Entry 9BER (electron microscopy, 4.10 A resolution (low resolution: residue-level contacts below are approximate; hydrogen-bond / salt-bridge calls are withheld)); this record covers chains H and L of the 12 polymer chains in the assembly.

# Chain H
Name: PGT122 heavy chain
From: Homo sapiens
Notes: fragment: Fab
Chain sequence (132 residues; each row starts with the number of its first residue; a row labelled like 82A-82C holds insertion residues (82A, then the next letters in order)):
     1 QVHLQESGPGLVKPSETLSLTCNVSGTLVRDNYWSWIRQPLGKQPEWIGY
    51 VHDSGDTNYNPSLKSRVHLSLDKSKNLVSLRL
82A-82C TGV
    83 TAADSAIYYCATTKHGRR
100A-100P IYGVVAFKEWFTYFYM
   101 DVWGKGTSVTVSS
Cystine bridges: Cys22-Cys92

# Chain L
Name: PGT122 light chain
From: Homo sapiens
Notes: fragment: Fab
Chain sequence (105 residues; each row starts with the number of its first residue; note: 4 numbers in that range are skipped by the numbering (no residue carries them; nothing is unmodelled there); a row labelled like 66A-66C holds insertion residues (66A, then the next letters in order)):
     5 TF
    11 VSVAPGQTARITCGEESLGSRSVIWYQQRPGQAPSLIIYNNNDRPSGIPD
    61 RFSGSP
66A-66C GST
    67 FGTTATLTITSVEAGDEADYYCHIWDSRR
95A-95C PTN
    96 WVFGEGTTLIV
  106A L
Cystine bridges: Cys23-Cys88

# How chain H and chain L interact
Pairs across the interface (13):
  Gln39(H) with Gln38(L)
  Gln44(H) with Val97(L); Phe98(L); Gly99(L)
  Pro45(H) with Phe98(L)
  Trp47(H) with Trp96(L)
  Ile48(H) with Trp96(L)
  Asn60(H) with Trp96(L)
  Arg100(H) with Asn50(L)
  Thr100L(H) with Trp91(L)
  Tyr100M(H) with Trp91(L)
  Phe100N(H) with Trp91(L)
  Trp103(H) with Pro44(L)
Interface residues without a listed pair, chain H (20 interface residues in all): Glu46, Gly49, Tyr59, Pro61, Glu100I, Phe100K, Tyr100O, Met100P, Asp101
Interface residues without a listed pair, chain L (14 interface residues in all): Ser30, Ser32, Tyr36, Leu46, Tyr87, Ser93

# In short
The interface between chain H and chain L involves 20 residues on one side and 14 on the other.
Here chain H is PGT122 heavy chain and chain L is PGT122 light chain, both from Homo sapiens. Entry 9BER
(Cryo-EM structure of the HIV-1 JR-FL IDL Env trimer in complex with PGT122 Fab) was determined by electron
microscopy together with 9BEW and 9BF6 from the same study.
